5FBO - chain A; structure by X-ray diffraction, 1.89 A resolution.

[Chain A]
Molecule: Tyrosine-protein kinase BTK
From: Homo sapiens
Notes: EC 2.7.10.2; fragment: Protein kinase domain
UniProtKB: Q06187 (BTK_HUMAN); residues 389-659 here = UniProt positions 389-659
Amino-acid sequence (271 residues; each row starts with the number of its first residue):
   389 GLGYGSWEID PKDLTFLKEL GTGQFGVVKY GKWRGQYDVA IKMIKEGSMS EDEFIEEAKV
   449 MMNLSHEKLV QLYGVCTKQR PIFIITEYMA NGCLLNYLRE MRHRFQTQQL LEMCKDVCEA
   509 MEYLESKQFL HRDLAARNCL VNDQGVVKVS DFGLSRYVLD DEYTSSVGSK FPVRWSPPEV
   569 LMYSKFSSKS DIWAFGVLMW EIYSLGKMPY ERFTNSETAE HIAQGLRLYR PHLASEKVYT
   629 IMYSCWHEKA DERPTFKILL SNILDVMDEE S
Not modelled in the structure: 389-391, 544-556
Small-molecule neighbours:
  - 5WE (4-[8-azanyl-3-[(2S)-1-[4-(dimethylamino)butanoyl]pyrrolidin-2-yl]imidazo[1,5-a]pyrazin-1-yl]-N-(1,3-thiazol-2-yl)benzamide): Ser394, Trp395, Ile397, Trp421, Tyr425, Val427, Ser453, Gln459, Leu460, Tyr461
  - 5WH (4-[8-azanyl-3-[(3R,6S)-1-cyclopropylcarbonyl-6-methyl-piperidin-3-yl]imidazo[1,5-a]pyrazin-1-yl]-3-fluoranyl-N-[4-(trifluoromethyl)pyridin-2-yl]benzamide): Leu408, Gly409, Thr410, Gly411, Phe413, Val416, Ala428, Ile429, Lys430, Met437, Glu445, Ala446, Met449, Val458, Ile472, Thr474, Glu475, Tyr476, Met477, Gly480, Cys481, Asn484, Leu528, Ser538, Asp539, Phe540, Leu542
What the authors report for this chain:
  - conformationally variable residues (side-chain flip): Phe413, Phe442

[Overview]
Chain A binds compound 5WH and compound 5WE. From the paper: conformational variability at Phe413 and Phe442.
Chain A is Tyrosine-protein kinase BTK (Homo sapiens); the structure, BTK-inhibitor co-structure, was
determined by X-ray diffraction, deposited together with 5FBN.
